Entry 1ZBF (X-ray diffraction, 1.50 A resolution); this record covers chain A.

[Chain A]
Molecule: ribonuclease H-related protein
From: Bacillus halodurans
Notes: EC 3.1.26.4; fragment: catalytic domain (residues 59-196)
UniProt: Q9KEI9 (Q9KEI9_BACHD); numbering as in UniProt (aligned over 59-196)
Chain sequence (142 residues; numbered 55 to 196; the number before each row is that of its first residue):
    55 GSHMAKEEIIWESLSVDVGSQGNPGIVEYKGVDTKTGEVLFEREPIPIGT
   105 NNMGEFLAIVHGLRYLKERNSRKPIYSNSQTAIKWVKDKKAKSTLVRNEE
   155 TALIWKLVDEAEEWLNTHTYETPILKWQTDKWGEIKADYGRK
Disordered / not traced: 55-61, 194-196
Differences from the reference sequence: cloning artifact (55-58); engineered mutation Asn132 (Asp in Q9KEI9)
UniProt features mapped onto this chain:
  - binding site (Mg(2+)): Asp71, Glu109, Asp192
  - mutagenesis: Glu109 (E109Q: Loss of activity), Glu188 (E188A: Strongly reduces activity; E188Q: No effect), Asp192 (D192N: Strongly reduced activity with manganese. Loss of activity with magnesium)
What the authors report for this chain:
  - binding site for sulfate ion: Thr104, Asn106, Ser147, Thr148
  - mutagenesis - D132N: increased binding to RNA/DNA hybrids
  - mutagenesis - E109Q: abolished catalytic activity
  - mutagenesis - E188Q: unchanged catalytic activity
  - mutagenesis - E188A: decreased catalytic activity
  - mutagenesis - E188A: increased catalytic activity on 50 mM Mg2+
  - mutagenesis - D132N: abolished catalytic activity on Mg2+
  - mutagenesis - D132N: abolished catalytic activity on Mn2+

[Overview]
UniProt lists 3 Mg2+-binding residues and 3 mutagenesis sites. The paper reports a binding site for sulfate
ion at Thr104, Asn106 and Ser147 among others; D132N increases binding to RNA/DNA hybrids; 4 substitutions
were tested in all.
Chain A is ribonuclease H-related protein (Bacillus halodurans); the structure, Crystal structure of B.
halodurans RNase H catalytic domain mutant D132N, was determined by X-ray diffraction (same publication as
1ZBI and 1ZBL).
